Entry 7CA2 (X-ray diffraction, 2.40 A resolution); this record covers chain A.

== Chain A ==
Protein: Carbonic anhydrase II
From: Homo sapiens
Notes: EC 4.2.1.1
UniProtKB: P00918 (CAH2_HUMAN); the author numbering skips numbers that UniProt does not, so the offset changes along the chain: 2-125 = UniProt 1-124; 127-261 = UniProt 125-259
Sequence (260 residues; each row starts with the number of its first residue; note: 1 number in that range is skipped by the numbering (no residue carries it; nothing is unmodelled there)):
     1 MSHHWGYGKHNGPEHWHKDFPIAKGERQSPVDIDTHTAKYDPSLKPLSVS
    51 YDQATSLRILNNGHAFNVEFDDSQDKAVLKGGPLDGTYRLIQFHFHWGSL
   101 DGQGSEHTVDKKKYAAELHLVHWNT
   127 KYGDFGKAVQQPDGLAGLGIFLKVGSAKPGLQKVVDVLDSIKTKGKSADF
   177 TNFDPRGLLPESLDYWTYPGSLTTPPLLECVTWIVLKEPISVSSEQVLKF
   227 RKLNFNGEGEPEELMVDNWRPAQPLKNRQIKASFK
Disordered / not traced: 1-4, 261
Sequence notes: conflict Gly143 (Val141 in P00918)
Ion coordination: Zn2+: His94, His96, His119; Hg2+: Gln137, Cys206

== In short ==
His94, His96 and His119 form the Zn2+ site. Gln137 and Cys206 form the Hg2+ site.
Chain A is Carbonic anhydrase II (Homo sapiens); the structure, Engineering the hydrophobic pocket of carbonic
anhydrase II, was determined by X-ray diffraction, deposited together with 4CA2, 6CA2, 8CA2 and 9CA2.
